Entry 5JYA (X-ray diffraction, 2.85 A resolution); this record covers chains B and D of the 4 polymer chains in the assembly.

# Chain B (and D)
Name: Glyceraldehyde-3-phosphate dehydrogenase
From: Streptococcus agalactiae
Notes: EC 1.2.1.-; chain D of this document is another copy of the same molecule, construct and numbering; everything in this record applies to it too
Reference sequence: Q9ALW2 (Q9ALW2_STRAG); numbering as in UniProt (aligned over 1-336)
Amino-acid sequence (356 residues; row label = number of the first residue in the row; numbers below 1 keep their minus sign (Met-19 is residue -19)):
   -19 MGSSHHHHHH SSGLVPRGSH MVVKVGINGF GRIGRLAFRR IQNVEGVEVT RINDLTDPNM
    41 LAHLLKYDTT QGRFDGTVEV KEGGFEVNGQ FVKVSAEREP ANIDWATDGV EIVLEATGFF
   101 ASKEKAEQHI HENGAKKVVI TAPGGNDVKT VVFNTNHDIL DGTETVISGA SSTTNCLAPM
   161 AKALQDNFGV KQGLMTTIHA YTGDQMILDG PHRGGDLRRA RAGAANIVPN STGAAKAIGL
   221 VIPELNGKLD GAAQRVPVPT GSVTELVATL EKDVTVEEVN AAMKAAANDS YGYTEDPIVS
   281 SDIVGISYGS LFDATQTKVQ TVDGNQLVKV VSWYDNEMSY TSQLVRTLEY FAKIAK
Not modelled in the structure: -19 to 1, 216-217, 336 (chain D: -19 to -8, 216)
Sequence notes: initiating methionine (-19); expression tag (-18 to 0); engineered mutation Ser152 (Cys in Q9ALW2)
Residues lining bound ligands:
  - glyceraldehyde-3-phosphate (G3H): Ser151, Ser152, Thr153, Thr154, His179, Thr182, Asp184, Thr212, Gly213, Arg235
  - NAD (nicotinamide-adenine-dinucleotide): Asn8, Gly9, Phe10, Gly11, Arg12, Ile13, Asn33, Asp34, Leu35, Glu77, Arg78, Ala96, Thr97, Gly98, Phe99, Phe100, Thr121, Ala122, Ser152, Thr182, Asn316, Glu317, Tyr320
What the authors report for this chain:
  - catalytic residues: Ser152, His179
  - binding site for glyceraldehyde-3-phosphate: Ser151, Ser152, Thr153, Thr212, Gly213
  - conformationally variable residues (loop rearrangement): Ser211 to Ala215

# Interface between chain B and chain D
Contacting residue pairs (58; chain B residue first):
  Arg12(B) with Asp189(D)
  Arg15(B) with Asp189(D), hydrogen bond (side chain-backbone)
  Asp34(B) with Pro191(D)
  Met40(B) with His192(D); Gly195(D); Asp196(D); Leu197(D), hydrophobic; Ala200(D), hydrophobic
  His43(B) with Leu197(D)
  Leu44(B) with Gly190(D); Pro191(D)
  Tyr47(B) with Asp189(D); Arg201(D)
  Asp48(B) with Asp189(D); Arg201(D)
  Thr49(B) with Asp189(D), hydrogen bond; Arg201(D), hydrogen bond; Ala205(D); Asn206(D), hydrogen bond
  Tyr181(B) with Ile187(D), hydrophobic; Leu188(D)
  Thr182(B) with Ile187(D); Leu188(D)
  Gly183(B) with Ile187(D); Leu188(D)
  Gln185(B) with Ile187(D)
  Met186(B) with Ile187(D)
  Ile187(B) with Tyr181(D), hydrophobic; Thr182(D); Gly183(D); Gln185(D); Met186(D); Ile187(D), hydrophobic
  Leu188(B) with Tyr181(D), hydrophobic; Thr182(D); Gly183(D); Pro239(D)
  Asp189(B) with Arg12(D); Arg15(D), hydrogen bond (backbone-side chain); Tyr47(D); Asp48(D); Thr49(D), hydrogen bond
  Gly190(B) with Leu44(D)
  Pro191(B) with Asp34(D); Leu44(D)
  His192(B) with Met40(D)
  Gly195(B) with Met40(D)
  Asp196(B) with Met40(D)
  Leu197(B) with Met40(D), hydrophobic; His43(D)
  Ala200(B) with Met40(D), hydrophobic
  Arg201(B) with Tyr47(D); Asp48(D); Thr49(D), hydrogen bond
  Ala204(B) with Ala204(D), hydrophobic
  Ala205(B) with Thr49(D)
  Asn206(B) with Thr49(D), hydrogen bond
  Pro239(B) with Leu188(D)
Also at the interface, not in a pair above, chain B (34 interface residues in all): Thr36, Asn39, Leu41, Ala202, Gly203
Also at the interface, not in a pair above, chain D (34 interface residues in all): Thr36, Asn39, Leu41, Ala202, Gly203

# Summary
Chain B and chain D each contribute 34 residues to their interface; the contacts include 8 hydrogen bonds.
Polar pairs include Arg15(B)-Asp189(D), Thr49(B)-Asp189(D) and Thr49(B)-Arg201(D). Bound to chain B: NAD and
glyceraldehyde-3-phosphate. The paper reports catalytic residues Ser152(B) and His179(B); a binding site for
glyceraldehyde-3-phosphate at Ser151(B), Ser152(B) and Thr153(B) among others.
Chain B and chain D are both Glyceraldehyde-3-phosphate dehydrogenase (Streptococcus agalactiae); the
structure, Structures of Streptococcus agalactiae GBS GAPDH in different enzymatic states, was determined by
X-ray diffraction together with 5JY6, 5JYE and 5JYF from the same study.
